PDB entry 7UWL | electron microscopy, 3.70 A resolution | chains D and F of the 6 polymer chains in the assembly

Chain D:
Name: Interleukin-17 receptor B
From: Homo sapiens
UniProtKB: Q9NRM6 (I17RB_HUMAN); residues 18-288 here = UniProt positions 18-288
Amino-acid sequence (305 residues; numbered 18 to 322; the number before each row is that of its first residue):
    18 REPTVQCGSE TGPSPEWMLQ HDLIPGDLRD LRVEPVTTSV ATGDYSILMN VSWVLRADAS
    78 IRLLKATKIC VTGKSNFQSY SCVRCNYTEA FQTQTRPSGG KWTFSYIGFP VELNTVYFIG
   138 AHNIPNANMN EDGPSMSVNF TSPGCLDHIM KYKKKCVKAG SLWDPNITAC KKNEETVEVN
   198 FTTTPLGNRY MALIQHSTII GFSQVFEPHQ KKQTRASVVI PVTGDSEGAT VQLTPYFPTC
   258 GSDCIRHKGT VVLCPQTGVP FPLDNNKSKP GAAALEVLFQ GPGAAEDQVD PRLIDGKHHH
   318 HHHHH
Disordered / not traced: 18, 58-61, 275-322
Sequence notes: expression tag (289-322)
Cystine bridges: C24-C102, C87-C99, C162-C173, C187-C271, C257-C261
Glycans and other covalent adducts: N-acetylglucosamine (NAG) linked to N67, N103, N156, N183, N197
Ligand contacts: N-acetylglucosamine (NAG; 2-acetamido-2-deoxy-beta-D-glucopyranose): F94, Q95, S96, Y97
From the paper describing this entry:
  - mutagenesis - L40A/R46E, D75A/R79E: decreased signaling
  - mutagenesis - E148R: unchanged signaling
  - mutagenesis - L40A/R46E: decreased binding to IL-17RB-IL-17RB homodimerization
  - mutagenesis - D75A/R79E, E148R: unchanged binding to IL-17RB-IL-17RB homodimerization

Chain F:
Name: Interleukin-17 receptor A
From: Homo sapiens
UniProtKB: Q96F46 (I17RA_HUMAN); numbering as in UniProt (aligned over 33-317)
Amino-acid sequence (319 residues; numbered 33 to 351; the number before each row is that of its first residue):
    33 LRLLDHRALV CSQPGLNCTV KNSTCLDDSW IHPRNLTPSS PKDLQIQLHF AHTQQGDLFP
    93 VAHIEWTLQT DASILYLEGA ELSVLQLNTN ERLCVRFEFL SKLRHHHRRW RFTFSHFVVD
   153 PDQEYEVTVH HLPKPIPDGD PNHQSKNFLV PDCEHARMKV TTPCMSSGSL WDPNITVETL
   213 EAHQLRVSFT LWNESTHYQI LLTSFPHMEN HSCFEHMHHI PAPRPEEFHQ RSNVTLTLRN
   273 LKGCCRHQVQ IQPFFSSCLN DCLRHSATVS CPEMPDTPEP IPDYMSAALE VLFQGPGAAE
   333 DQVDPRLIDG KHHHHHHHH
Disordered / not traced: 304-351
Sequence notes: expression tag (318-351)
Cystine bridges: C43-C50, C57-C126, C185-C196, C245-C276, C290-C294
Glycans and other covalent adducts: N-acetylglucosamine (NAG) linked to N67, N225, N265

Interface between chain D and chain F:
Residue-residue contacts (15):
  I41(D) with T102(F); D103(F); A104(F), hydrogen bond (backbone-backbone)
  P42(D) with D103(F)
  G43(D) with D103(F)
  R46(D) with D172(F), salt bridge
  R73(D) with Q101(F); D103(F), salt bridge
  D75(D) with T69(F); I168(F); G171(F); D172(F), hydrogen bond (side chain-backbone)
  S77(D) with D103(F)
  R79(D) with Y108(F)
  Q111(D) with L68(F)
Interface residues without a listed pair, chain D (16 interface residues in all): L40, A74, A76, L80, N145, E148, D149
Interface residues without a listed pair, chain F (16 interface residues in all): N67, P70, S71, K74, S105, R140
Interface features reported in the paper:
  - interface residues, chain D: L40(D)
  - hot spots on chain D (mutagenesis) - L40A/R46E: decreased signaling with Interleukin-17 receptor A (chain F)
  - hot spots on chain D (mutagenesis) - L40A/R46E, D75A/R79E: abolished binding to Interleukin-17 receptor A (chain F)

Summary:
Chain D and chain F each contribute 16 residues to their interface; the contacts include 2 hydrogen bonds and
2 salt bridges. Polar pairs include R46(D)-D172(F), R73(D)-D103(F) and D75(D)-D172(F). Ligands of chain D:
N-acetylglucosamine. From the paper: L40A/R46E and D75A/R79E of chain D reduce signaling; the interface
residue L40(D).
Here chain D is Interleukin-17 receptor B and chain F is Interleukin-17 receptor A, both from Homo sapiens.
Entry 7UWL (Structure of the IL-25-IL-17RB-IL-17RA ternary complex) was determined by electron microscopy
(same publication as 7UWJ, 7UWK, 7UWM and 7UWN).
